3TIE - chains A and B of the 3 polymer chains in the assembly; structure by X-ray diffraction, 2.25 A resolution.

== Chain A ==
Molecule: H-2 class I histocompatibility antigen, K-B alpha chain
Organism: Mus musculus
UniProtKB: P01901 (HA1B_MOUSE); residues 1-276 here correspond to UniProt positions 22-297 (UniProt number = residue number + 21)
Chain sequence (284 residues; each row starts with the number of its first residue; numbers below 1 keep their minus sign (Ile-6 is residue -6)):
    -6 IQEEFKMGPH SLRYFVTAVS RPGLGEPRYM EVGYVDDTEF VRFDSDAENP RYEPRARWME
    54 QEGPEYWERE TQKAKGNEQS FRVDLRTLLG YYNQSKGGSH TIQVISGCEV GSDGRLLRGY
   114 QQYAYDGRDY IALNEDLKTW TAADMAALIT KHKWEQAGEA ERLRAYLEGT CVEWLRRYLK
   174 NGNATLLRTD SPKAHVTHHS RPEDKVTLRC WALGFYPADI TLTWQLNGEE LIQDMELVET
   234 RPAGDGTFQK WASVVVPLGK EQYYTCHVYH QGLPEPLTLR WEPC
Disordered / not traced: -6 to 0
Construct notes: expression tag (-6 to 0, 277); conflict Arg121 (Cys142 in P01901)
Disulfides: Cys101-Cys164, Cys203-Cys259

== Chain B ==
Molecule: Beta-2-microglobulin
Organism: Homo sapiens
UniProtKB: P61769 (B2MG_HUMAN); residues 1-99 here correspond to UniProt positions 21-119 (UniProt number = residue number + 20)
Chain sequence (99 residues; row label = number of the first residue in the row):
     1 IQRTPKIQVY SRHPAENGKS NFLNCYVSGF HPSDIEVDLL KNGERIEKVE HSDLSFSKDW
    61 SFYLLYYTEF TPTEKDEYAC RVNHVTLSQP KIVKWDRDM
Disulfides: Cys25-Cys80

== Chain A / chain B interface ==
Pairs across the interface (52; chain A residue first):
  Arg6(A) - Lys58(B)
  Phe8(A) - Phe56(B)
  Val9(A) - Phe56(B)
  Thr10(A) - Phe56(B)
  Met23(A) - Leu54(B)
  Tyr27(A) - Ser55(B)
  Arg35(A) - Asp53(B)
  Arg35(A) - Leu54(B)  hydrogen bond (side chain-backbone)
  Arg35(A) - Ser55(B)  hydrogen bond
  Arg48(A) - Asp53(B)  salt bridge
  Gln96(A) - His31(B)  hydrogen bond
  Gln96(A) - Phe56(B)
  Gln96(A) - Trp60(B)  hydrogen bond (side chain-backbone)
  Gln96(A) - Phe62(B)
  Val97(A) - Phe56(B)
  Val97(A) - Trp60(B)
  Ile98(A) - Phe56(B)  hydrophobic
  Ile98(A) - Trp60(B)  hydrophobic
  Gln115(A) - Trp60(B)
  Tyr116(A) - Trp60(B)
  Ala117(A) - Trp60(B)
  Asp119(A) - Ile1(B)
  Asp119(A) - His31(B)
  Gly120(A) - Ile1(B)
  Gly120(A) - Arg3(B)  hydrogen bond (backbone-side chain)
  Gly120(A) - His31(B)  hydrogen bond (backbone-side chain)
  Gly120(A) - Trp60(B)
  Arg121(A) - Ile1(B)
  Asp122(A) - Trp60(B)  hydrogen bond
  His192(A) - Asp98(B)  salt bridge
  Arg202(A) - Asp98(B)  hydrogen bond (side chain-backbone)
  Arg202(A) - Met99(B)
  Trp204(A) - Asp98(B)
  Trp204(A) - Met99(B)
  Val231(A) - Gln8(B)
  Glu232(A) - Gln8(B)  hydrogen bond (backbone-side chain)
  Thr233(A) - Tyr26(B)
  Arg234(A) - Gln8(B)  hydrogen bond
  Arg234(A) - Tyr10(B)
  Arg234(A) - Tyr26(B)
  Arg234(A) - Met99(B)  hydrogen bond (side chain-backbone)
  Pro235(A) - Tyr10(B)  hydrogen bond (backbone-side chain)
  Pro235(A) - Asn24(B)
  Pro235(A) - Tyr26(B)
  Ala236(A) - Arg12(B)  hydrogen bond (backbone-side chain)
  Ala236(A) - Asn24(B)  hydrogen bond (backbone-side chain)
  Gly237(A) - Arg12(B)
  Gly237(A) - Leu65(B)
  Gln242(A) - Tyr10(B)
  Gln242(A) - Ser11(B)
  Gln242(A) - Arg12(B)  hydrogen bond (side chain-backbone)
  Trp244(A) - Met99(B)  hydrogen bond (side chain-backbone)
Interface residues without a listed pair, chain A (34 interface residues in all): Val12, Glu32, Thr94, Asp238
Interface residues without a listed pair, chain B (24 interface residues in all): Lys6, Ser33, Ser57, Asp59, Tyr63

== In short ==
Chain A and chain B form an interface of 34 and 24 residues respectively; the contacts include 16 hydrogen
bonds and 2 salt bridges. Polar contacts include Arg48(A)-Asp53(B), His192(A)-Asp98(B) and Arg35(A)-Leu54(B).
Chain A is H-2 class I histocompatibility antigen, K-B alpha chain (Mus musculus) and chain B is
Beta-2-microglobulin (Homo sapiens); the structure, Crystal structure of the vaccinia derived peptide A11R in
complex with the murine MHC CLASS I ..., was determined by X-ray diffraction together with 3TID from the same
study.
